PDB entry 8SY7 | electron microscopy, 2.65 A resolution | chains J and K of the 8 polymer chains in the assembly

== Chain J ==
Protein: DNA-directed RNA polymerase subunit beta'
From: Escherichia coli
Notes: EC 2.7.7.6
Reference sequence: P0A8T7 (RPOC_ECOLI); residue numbers follow UniProt; this construct covers 1-1407
Amino-acid sequence (1430 residues; row label = number of the first residue in the row):
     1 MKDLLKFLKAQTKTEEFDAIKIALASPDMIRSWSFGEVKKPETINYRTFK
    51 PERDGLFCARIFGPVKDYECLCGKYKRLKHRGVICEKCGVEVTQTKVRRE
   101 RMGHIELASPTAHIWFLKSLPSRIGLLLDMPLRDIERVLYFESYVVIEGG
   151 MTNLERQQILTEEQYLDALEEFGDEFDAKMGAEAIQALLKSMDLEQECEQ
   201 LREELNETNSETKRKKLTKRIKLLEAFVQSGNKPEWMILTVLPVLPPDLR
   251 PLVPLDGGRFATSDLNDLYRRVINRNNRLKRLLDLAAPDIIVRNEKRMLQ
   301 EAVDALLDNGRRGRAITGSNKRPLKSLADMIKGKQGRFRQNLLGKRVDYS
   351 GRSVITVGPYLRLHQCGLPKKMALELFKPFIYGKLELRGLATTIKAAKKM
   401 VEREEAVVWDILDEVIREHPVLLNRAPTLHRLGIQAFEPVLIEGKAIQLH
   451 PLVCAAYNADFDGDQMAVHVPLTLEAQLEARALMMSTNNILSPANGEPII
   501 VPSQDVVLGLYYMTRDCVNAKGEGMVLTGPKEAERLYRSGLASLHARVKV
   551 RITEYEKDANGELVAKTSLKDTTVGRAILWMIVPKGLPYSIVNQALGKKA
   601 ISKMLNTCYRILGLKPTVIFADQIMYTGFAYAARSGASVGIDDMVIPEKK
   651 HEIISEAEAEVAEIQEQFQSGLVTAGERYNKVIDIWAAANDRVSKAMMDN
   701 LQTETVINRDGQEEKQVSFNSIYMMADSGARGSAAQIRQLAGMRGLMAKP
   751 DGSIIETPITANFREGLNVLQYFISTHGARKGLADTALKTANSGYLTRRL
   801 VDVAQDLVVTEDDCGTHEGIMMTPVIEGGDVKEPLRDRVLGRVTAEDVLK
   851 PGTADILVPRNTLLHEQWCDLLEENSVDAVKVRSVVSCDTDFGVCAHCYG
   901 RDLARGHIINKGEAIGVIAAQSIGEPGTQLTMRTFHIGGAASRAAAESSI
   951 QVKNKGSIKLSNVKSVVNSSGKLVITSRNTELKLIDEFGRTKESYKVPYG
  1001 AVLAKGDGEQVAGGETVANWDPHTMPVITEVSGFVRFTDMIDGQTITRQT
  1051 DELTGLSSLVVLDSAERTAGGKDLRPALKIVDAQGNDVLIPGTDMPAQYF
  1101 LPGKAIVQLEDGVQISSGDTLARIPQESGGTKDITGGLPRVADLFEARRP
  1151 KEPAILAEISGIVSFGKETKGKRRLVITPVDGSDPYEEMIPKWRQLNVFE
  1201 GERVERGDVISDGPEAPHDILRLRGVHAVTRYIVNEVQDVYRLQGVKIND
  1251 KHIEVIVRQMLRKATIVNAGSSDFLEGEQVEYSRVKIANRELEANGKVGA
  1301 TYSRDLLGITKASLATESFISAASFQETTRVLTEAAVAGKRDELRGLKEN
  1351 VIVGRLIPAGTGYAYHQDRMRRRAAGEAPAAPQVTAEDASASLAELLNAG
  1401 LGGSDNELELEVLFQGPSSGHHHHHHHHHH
Disordered / not traced: 1-15, 143-180, 933-1135, 1151-1215, 1374-1430
Differences from the reference sequence: expression tag (1408-1430)
Bound ions: Zn2+ site 1: Cys70, Cys88; Mg2+: Asp460, Asp462, Asp464; Zn2+ site 2: Cys814, Cys888, Cys895, Cys898
Residues lining bound ligands: X0O ([[(2R,3S,4R,5S)-5-(4-azanyl-1-methyl-2-oxidanylidene-pyrimidin-5-yl)-3,4-bis(oxidanyl)oxolan-2-yl]methoxy-oxidanyl-phosphoryl] phosphono hydrogen phosphate): Arg425, Pro427, Asn458, Asp460, Asp462, Asp464, Met932
Swiss-Prot annotation at these positions:
  - binding site (Zn(2+)): Cys70, Cys72, Cys85, Cys88, Cys814, Cys888, Cys895, Cys898
  - binding site (Mg(2+)): Asp460, Asp462, Asp464
  - modified residue: Lys983 (N6-acetyllysine)
  - mutagenesis: Gln504 (Q504P: Resistant to antibiotics salinamide A and B), Asn690 (N690D: Resistant to antibiotics salinamide A and B), Met697 (M697V: Resistant to antibiotics salinamide A and B), Ala735 (A735T: Resistant to antibiotics salinamide A and B), Arg738 (R738C/H/P/S: Resistant to antibiotics salinamide A and B), Ala748 (A748E: Resistant to antibiotics salinamide A and B), Pro758 (P758S/T: Resistant to antibiotics salinamide A and B), Phe763 (F763C: Resistant to antibiotics salinamide A and B), Ser775 (S775A: Resistant to antibiotics salinamide A and B), Ala779 (A779T/V: Resistant to antibiotics salinamide A and B), Arg780 (R780C: Resistant to antibiotics salinamide A and B), Gly782 (G782A/C: Resistant to antibiotics salinamide A and B), 1 further mutagenesis entry in UniProt
What the authors report for this chain:
  - binding site for Template single stranded DNA: Ala426, Pro427
  - binding site for X0O: Arg425, Met932

== Chain K ==
Protein: DNA-directed RNA polymerase subunit omega
From: Escherichia coli
Notes: EC 2.7.7.6
Reference sequence: P0A802 (RPOZ_ECO57); residues 9-99 here correspond to UniProt positions 1-91 (UniProt number = residue number - 8)
Amino-acid sequence (91 residues; each row starts with the number of its first residue):
     9 MARVTVQDAVEKIGNRFDLVLVAARRARQMQVGGKDPLVPEENDKTTVIA
    59 LREIEEGLINNQILDVRERQEQQEQEAAELQAVTAIAEGRR
Disordered / not traced: 9, 84-99

== Chain J / chain K interface ==
Residue-residue contacts - 27 pairs, chain J then chain K:
  His364(J) - Val12(K)
  Glu414(J) - Lys53(K)
  Val415(J) - Lys53(K)  hydrogen bond (backbone-side chain)
  Arg417(J) - Asn51(K)
  Glu418(J) - Asp52(K)
  Glu418(J) - Lys53(K)  hydrogen bond (side chain-backbone)
  Glu418(J) - Val56(K)
  Leu474(J) - Gln39(K)
  Glu475(J) - Ala32(K)
  Glu475(J) - Arg36(K)  salt bridge
  Leu478(J) - Ala31(K)  hydrophobic
  Leu478(J) - Ala32(K)
  Leu478(J) - Leu59(K)  hydrophobic
  Glu479(J) - Val28(K)
  Arg481(J) - Ala10(K)
  Ala482(J) - Arg24(K)  hydrogen bond (backbone-side chain)
  Ala482(J) - Val28(K)  hydrophobic
  Leu483(J) - Arg24(K)
  Thr487(J) - Val12(K)  hydrogen bond (side chain-backbone)
  Asn488(J) - Arg24(K)  hydrogen bond
  Leu614(J) - Thr13(K)
  Leu614(J) - Gln15(K)
  Arg905(J) - Arg24(K)
  Asn910(J) - Asn23(K)
  Glu913(J) - Phe25(K)
  Gly1360(J) - Phe25(K)
  Thr1361(J) - Phe25(K)
Other interface residues (no listed pair), chain J (24 interface residues in all): Gln477, Lys615, Lys911, Gly912
Other interface residues (no listed pair), chain K (23 interface residues in all): Arg11, Val14, Leu29, Ala35, Thr54, Thr55

== In short ==
24 residues of chain J face 23 of chain K across their interface; the contacts include 5 hydrogen bonds and 1
salt bridge. Polar contacts include Glu475(J)-Arg36(K), Val415(J)-Lys53(K) and Glu418(J)-Lys53(K). The paper
reports a binding site for Template single stranded DNA at Ala426(J) and Pro427(J); a binding site for X0O at
Arg425(J) and Met932(J).
Chain J is DNA-directed RNA polymerase subunit beta' and chain K is DNA-directed RNA polymerase subunit omega,
both from Escherichia coli; the structure, E. coli DNA-directed RNA polymerase transcription elongation
complex bound the unnatural dB-STP base pair in the ..., was determined by electron microscopy (same
publication as 8SY5 and 8SY6).
